PDB entry 7KMR | X-ray diffraction, 1.51 A resolution | chain A

# Chain A
Molecule: Isoform 2B of GTPase KRas
Source organism: Homo sapiens
Notes: EC 3.6.5.2
UniProt: P01116 (RASK_HUMAN), isoform P01116-2; numbering as in UniProt (aligned over 1-185)
Chain sequence (210 residues; each row starts with the number of its first residue; numbers below 1 keep their minus sign (Met-24 is residue -24)):
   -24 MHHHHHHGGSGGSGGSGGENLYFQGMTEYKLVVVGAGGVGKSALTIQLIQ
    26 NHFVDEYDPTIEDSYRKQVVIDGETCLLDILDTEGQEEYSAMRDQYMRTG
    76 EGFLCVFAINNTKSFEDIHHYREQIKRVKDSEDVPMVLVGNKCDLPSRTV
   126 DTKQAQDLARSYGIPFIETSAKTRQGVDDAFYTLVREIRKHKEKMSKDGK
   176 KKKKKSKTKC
Unresolved in the structure: -24 to 1, 173-185
Sequence notes: expression tag (-24 to 0); engineered mutation Glu59 (Ala in P01116)
Curated features (UniProtKB/Swiss-Prot):
  - motif: Tyr32 to Tyr40 (Effector region)
  - binding site (GTP): Gly10 to Ala18, Val29 to Thr35, Asn116 to Asp119
  - modified residue: Met1 (N-acetylmethionine), Thr2 (N-acetylthreonine), Lys104 (N6-acetyllysine)
  - lipidation (N6-palmitoyl lysine): Lys182, Lys184
  - glycosylation: Thr35 (Microbial infection: O-linked (Glc) threonine)
Small-molecule neighbours: GDP (guanosine-5'-diphosphate): Ala11, Gly12, Gly13, Val14, Gly15, Lys16, Ser17, Ala18, Asp57, Asn116, Lys117, Asp119, Leu120, Ser145, Ala146, Lys147
From the paper describing this entry:
  - contacts within the chain: Lys16-Asp57 (salt bridge)
  - conformationally variable residues: Phe28, Asp47, Glu49, Arg164
  - mutagenesis - A59E: decreased binding to RASSF5
  - mutagenesis - A59E: increased growth in response to transform fibroblasts

# Summary
Bound to chain A: GDP. Curated annotation (UniProt) lists 20 GTP-binding residues. From the paper: A59E
reduces binding to RASSF5; conformational variability at Phe28, Asp47 and Glu49 among others.
Chain A is Isoform 2B of GTPase KRas (Homo sapiens); the structure, Crystal structure analysis of human KRAS
mutant, was determined by X-ray diffraction together with 7JIF, 7JIG, 7JIH and 7JII from the same study.
